Entry 6B6H (electron microscopy, 3.90 A resolution); this record covers chains H and 1 of the 12 polymer chains in the assembly.

# Chain H
Protein: cAMP-activated global transcriptional regulator CRP
Organism: Escherichia coli O157:H7
Reference sequence: P0ACK0 (CRP_ECO57); residues 0-209 here correspond to UniProt positions 1-210 (UniProt number = residue number + 1)
Chain sequence (210 residues; row label = number of the first residue in the row; numbering starts at 0):
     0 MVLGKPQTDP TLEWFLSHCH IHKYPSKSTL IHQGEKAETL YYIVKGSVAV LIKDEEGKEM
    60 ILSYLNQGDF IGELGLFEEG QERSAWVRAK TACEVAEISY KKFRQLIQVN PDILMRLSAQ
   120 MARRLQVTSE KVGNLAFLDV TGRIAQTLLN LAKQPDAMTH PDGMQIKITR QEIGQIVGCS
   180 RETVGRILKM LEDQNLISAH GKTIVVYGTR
Unresolved in the structure: 0-8
Curated features (UniProtKB/Swiss-Prot):
  - DNA-binding region: Ser179 to Arg185 (H-T-H motif)
  - region: His19 to His21 (Activating region 2 (AR2)), Lys52 to Glu58 (Activating region 3 (AR3)), Gln153 to Gly162 (Activating region 1 (AR1))
  - binding site (3',5'-cyclic AMP): Gly56 to Ser62, Gly71 to Leu73, Arg82, Ser83, Thr127, Ser128, Ala135, Phe136, Gln170 to Arg180
  - site (Activating region 2 (AR2)): Glu96, Lys101
  - modified residue: Lys100 (N6-acetyllysine)

# Chain 1
Molecule: Synthetic nontemplate strand DNA
Sequence (88 nucleotides; numbered 1 to 88; the number before each row is that of its first residue):
     1 TAAAATGTGA TCTAGATCAC ATTTTAGGCA AAAAAGGCCT TGACATCCCA CCTCACGTAT
    61 GCTATAATGT GTGCAGTCTG ACGCGGCG

# How chain H and chain 1 interact
Residue-residue contacts (9):
  Val139(H) - DG15(1)  phosphate contact
  Cys178(H) - DA16(1)  phosphate contact
  Ser179(H) - DA16(1)  hydrogen bond to the phosphate
  Thr182(H) - DA16(1)  hydrogen bond to the phosphate
  His199(H) - DT25(1)  salt bridge to the phosphate
  Gly200(H) - DT25(1)  phosphate contact
  Lys201(H) - DT25(1)  phosphate contact
  Lys201(H) - DA26(1)  salt bridge to the phosphate
  Lys201(H) - DG27(1)  salt bridge to the phosphate
Interface residues without a listed pair, chain H (8 interface residues in all): Gly177

# In short
The interface between chain H and chain 1 involves 8 residues on one side and 5 on the other; the contacts
include 2 hydrogen bonds and 3 salt bridges. Polar pairs include Ser179(H)-DA16(1), Thr182(H)-DA16(1) and
His199(H)-DT25(1).
Chain H is cAMP-activated global transcriptional regulator CRP (Escherichia coli O157:H7) and chain 1 is
Synthetic nontemplate strand DNA; the structure, The cryo-EM structure of a bacterial class I transcription
activation complex, was determined by electron microscopy.
